9OUU - chains A and F of the 15 polymer chains in the assembly; structure by electron microscopy, 4.30 A resolution (low resolution: residue-level contacts below are approximate; hydrogen-bond / salt-bridge calls are withheld).

== Chain A (and F) ==
Name: Speckle-type POZ protein
Source organism: Homo sapiens
Notes: chain F of this document is another copy of the same molecule, construct and numbering; everything in this record applies to it too
UniProtKB: O43791 (SPOP_HUMAN); residue numbers follow UniProt; this construct covers 1-373
Amino-acid sequence (373 residues; numbered 1 to 373; the number before each row is that of its first residue):
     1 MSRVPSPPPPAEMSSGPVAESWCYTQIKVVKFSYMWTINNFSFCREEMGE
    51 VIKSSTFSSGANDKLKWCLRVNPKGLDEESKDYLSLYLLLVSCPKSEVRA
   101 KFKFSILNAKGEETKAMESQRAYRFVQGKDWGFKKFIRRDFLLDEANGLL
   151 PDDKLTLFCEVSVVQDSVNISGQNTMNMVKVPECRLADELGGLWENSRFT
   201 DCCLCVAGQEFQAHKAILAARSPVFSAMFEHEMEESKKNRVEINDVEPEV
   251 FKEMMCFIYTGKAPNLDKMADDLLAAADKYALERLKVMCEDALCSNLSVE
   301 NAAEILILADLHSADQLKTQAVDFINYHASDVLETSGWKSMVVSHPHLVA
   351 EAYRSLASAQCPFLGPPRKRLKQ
Disordered / not traced: 1-15, 364-373 (chain F: 1-15, 365-373)
Curated features (UniProtKB/Swiss-Prot):
  - region: Tyr123 to Phe133 (Important for binding substrate proteins), Leu186 to Ile217 (Important for homodimerization)
  - natural variant: Thr25 (T25A: In NSDVS2), Tyr83 (Y83C: In NSDVS2), Arg121 (R121Q: In NSDVS1), Gly132 (G132V: In NSDVS2), Arg138 (R138C: In NSDVS2), Asp144 (D144N: In NSDVS1)
  - mutagenesis: Tyr87 (Y87A: Strongly reduced affinity for substrate proteins), Tyr123 (Y123A: Strongly reduced affinity for substrate proteins), Asp130 (D130A: Strongly reduced affinity for substrate proteins), Trp131 (W131A: Strongly reduced affinity for substrate proteins), Phe133 (F133A: Strongly reduced affinity for substrate proteins), Leu186 (L186D: Strongly reduced homodimerization. Reduces the activity of the cullin-RING-based BCR (BTB-CUL3-RBX1) E3 ubiquitin-protein ligase complex), Leu190 (L190D: Strongly reduced homodimerization. Reduces the activity of the cullin-RING-based BCR (BTB-CUL3-RBX1) E3 ubiquitin-protein ligase complex), Leu193 (L193D: Strongly reduced homodimerization. Reduces the activity of the cullin-RING-based BCR (BTB-CUL3-RBX1) E3 ubiquitin-protein ligase complex), Ile217 (I217K: Strongly reduced homodimerization. Reduces the activity of the cullin-RING-based BCR (BTB-CUL3-RBX1) E3 ubiquitin-protein ligase complex)
Reported in the primary citation:
  - disease-associated variants - E47K (14 +/- 2-fold), E78K (18 +/- 4-fold): increased binding to BRD3
  - disease-associated variants - E47K, E78K: unchanged binding to BRD3 peptide
  - disease-associated variants - E47K, E78K: increased binding to Cul3/Rbx1 complex
  - mutagenesis - V51E: unchanged binding to Cul3
  - mutagenesis - M48I/E78K, R70Q/E78K, E78K/G128S, E78K/K134N, S96R: unchanged catalytic activity on BRD3
  - disease-associated variants - E47K, E78K: increased catalytic activity on BRD3
  - mutagenesis - V51E: decreased catalytic activity on BRD3
  - mutagenesis - D77E: increased catalytic activity
  - disease-associated variants - E47K, E78K: decreased localization to nuclear speckles
  - mutagenesis - V51E: unchanged localization to nuclear speckles
  - disease-associated variants - M48I, R70L, R70Q, G128S, K134N: decreased catalytic activity
  - disease-associated variants - M48I, G128S: unchanged binding to peptide
  - disease-associated variants - K134N (11-fold): decreased binding to substrate peptide
  - disease-associated variants - K134N (11-fold): decreased binding to full-length SPOP K134N

== How chain A and chain F interact ==
Pairs across the interface (71; chain A residue first):
  Lys31(A) - Glu20(F)
  Ser33(A) - Ala19(F)
  Ser33(A) - Glu20(F)
  Ser33(A) - Ser21(F)
  Tyr34(A) - Ser21(F)
  Tyr34(A) - Cys23(F)
  Met35(A) - Ala19(F)
  Met35(A) - Ser21(F)
  Met35(A) - Trp22(F)
  Met35(A) - Cys23(F)
  Trp36(A) - Cys23(F)
  Trp36(A) - Thr25(F)
  Thr37(A) - Cys23(F)
  Thr37(A) - Tyr24(F)
  Thr37(A) - Thr25(F)
  Ile38(A) - Thr25(F)
  Asn39(A) - Tyr24(F)
  Asn39(A) - Thr25(F)
  Asn39(A) - Gln26(F)
  Asn39(A) - Ile27(F)
  Asn40(A) - Ile27(F)
  Asn40(A) - Val29(F)
  Phe43(A) - Lys101(F)
  Arg45(A) - Arg99(F)
  Arg45(A) - Val164(F)
  Glu46(A) - Arg99(F)
  Ser54(A) - Cys23(F)
  Ser55(A) - Cys23(F)
  Ser55(A) - Ser171(F)
  Leu107(A) - Pro17(F)
  Gly111(A) - Pro17(F)
  Glu113(A) - Pro17(F)
  Lys154(A) - Tyr24(F)
  Asn177(A) - Asp291(F)
  Asn177(A) - Cys294(F)
  Asn177(A) - Gln320(F)
  Val179(A) - Asp291(F)
  Val179(A) - Gln316(F)
  Lys180(A) - Val287(F)
  Val181(A) - Val287(F)
  Val181(A) - Met288(F)
  Glu183(A) - Arg284(F)
  Leu186(A) - Arg221(F)
  Leu193(A) - Ala220(F)
  Arg198(A) - Lys215(F)
  Arg198(A) - Ala219(F)
  Arg198(A) - Glu230(F)
  Phe199(A) - Lys215(F)
  His214(A) - Ala216(F)
  Ala216(A) - His214(F)
  Ala219(A) - Phe199(F)
  Ala220(A) - Glu189(F)
  Arg221(A) - Leu186(F)
  Arg221(A) - Glu189(F)
  Glu230(A) - Phe199(F)
  Glu234(A) - Phe199(F)
  Tyr259(A) - Leu186(F)
  Thr260(A) - Leu186(F)
  Arg284(A) - Pro182(F)
  Val287(A) - Val179(F)
  Val287(A) - Lys180(F)
  Val287(A) - Val181(F)
  Met288(A) - Val181(F)
  Asp291(A) - Val179(F)
  Gln316(A) - Val179(F)
  Thr319(A) - Asn177(F)
  Gln320(A) - Asn177(F)
  Asp323(A) - Asn177(F)
  Tyr327(A) - Asn174(F)
  Pro362(A) - Ile170(F)
  Phe363(A) - Gln26(F)
Interface residues without a listed pair, chain A (60 interface residues in all): Ile52, Lys53, Thr56, Ser58, Glu112, Phe158, Met178, Pro182, Cys184, Glu189, Lys215, Ile217, Gly261
Interface residues without a listed pair, chain F (52 interface residues in all): Gly16, Ala122, Asn169, Met178, Glu183, Cys184, Arg185, Ala187, Leu190, Leu193, Arg198, Tyr259, Thr260

== In short ==
60 residues of chain A face 52 of chain F across their interface. Curated annotation (UniProt) lists 9
mutagenesis sites on chain A. From the paper: M48I, R70L and R70Q of chain A, among others, reduce catalytic
activity; E47K and E78K of chain A increase binding to BRD3; 14 substitutions were tested in all.
Both chains are Speckle-type POZ protein (Homo sapiens). Entry 9OUU (SPOP double donut locally refined MATH
domains) was determined by electron microscopy (same publication as 9OUT and 9OUW).
